PDB entry 5LXH | X-ray diffraction, 1.58 A resolution | chains A and E

== Chain A ==
Name: Gamma-aminobutyric acid receptor-associated protein-like 1
From: Homo sapiens
UniProtKB: Q9H0R8 (GBRL1_HUMAN); residues 1-117 here = UniProt positions 1-117
Sequence (123 residues; each row starts with the number of its first residue; numbers below 1 keep their minus sign (Gly-5 is residue -5)):
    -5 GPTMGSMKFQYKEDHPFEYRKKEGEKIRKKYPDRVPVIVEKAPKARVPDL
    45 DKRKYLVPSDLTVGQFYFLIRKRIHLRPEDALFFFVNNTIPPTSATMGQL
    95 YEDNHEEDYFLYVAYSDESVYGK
Unresolved in the structure: -5 to -1, 115-117
Sequence notes: expression tag (-5 to 0)
Reported in the primary citation:
  - binding site for sulfate ion: Lys48
  - conformationally variable residues (side-chain flip): Lys48
  - specificity-determining residues: His9, Arg28, Arg47 (by similarity / conservation)
  - mutagenesis - R28A: unchanged binding to ATG4B LIR
  - mutagenesis - R28A: unchanged binding to Cysteine protease ATG4B (chain E)

== Chain E ==
Name: Cysteine protease ATG4B
Notes: EC 3.4.22.-
UniProtKB: Q9Y4P1 (ATG4B_HUMAN); residue numbers follow UniProt; this construct covers 384-393
Sequence (10 residues; each row starts with the number of its first residue):
   384 EDEDFEILSL
Reported in the primary citation:
  - conformationally variable residues (side-chain flip): Phe388
  - mutagenesis - E386A, E389A: decreased binding to GST-LC3B

== Chain A / chain E interface ==
Pairs across the interface - 27 pairs, chain A then chain E:
  Glu17(A) with Glu386(E)
  Ile21(A) with Phe388(E), hydrophobic
  Lys24(A) with Asp385(E), salt bridge
  Tyr25(A) with Asp385(E), hydrogen bond; Ile390(E)
  Arg28(A) with Ile390(E); Leu391(E), hydrogen bond (side chain-backbone)
  Pro30(A) with Phe388(E), hydrophobic
  Lys46(A) with Asp387(E), salt bridge; Glu389(E)
  Lys48(A) with Asp387(E), salt bridge; Phe388(E); Glu389(E), hydrogen bond (backbone-backbone)
  Tyr49(A) with Phe388(E); Glu389(E); Leu391(E), hydrophobic
  Leu50(A) with Glu389(E), hydrogen bond (backbone-backbone); Ile390(E); Leu391(E), hydrogen bond (backbone-backbone)
  Val51(A) with Leu391(E), hydrophobic
  Pro52(A) with Leu391(E); Leu393(E)
  Leu55(A) with Leu393(E)
  Phe60(A) with Leu391(E), hydrophobic
  Leu63(A) with Leu391(E), hydrophobic
  Arg67(A) with Glu389(E), salt bridge
  Phe104(A) with Phe388(E), hydrophobic
Interface residues without a listed pair, chain A (18 interface residues in all): Gln59
Interface residues without a listed pair, chain E (9 interface residues in all): Ser392
Interface features reported in the paper:
  - residue pairs: Tyr25(A)-Ile390(E) (hydrophobic contact), Arg28(A)-Leu391(E) (hydrogen bond), Arg28(A)-Ser392(E), Leu50(A)-Ile390(E) (hydrophobic contact), Arg67(A)-Glu389(E) (salt bridge)
  - interface residues, chain A: Lys24(A), Lys46(A), Lys48(A)
  - interface residues, chain E: Phe388(E), Leu391(E)
  - hot spots on chain E (mutagenesis) - E386A: decreased binding to GST-GABARAPLI

== In short ==
The interface between chain A and chain E involves 18 residues on one side and 9 on the other, with 5 hydrogen
bonds and 4 salt bridges. Polar contacts include Lys24(A)-Asp385(E), Lys46(A)-Asp387(E) and
Lys48(A)-Asp387(E). The paper describes hydrophobic contacts between Tyr25(A) and Ile390(E) and Leu50(A) and
Ile390(E); a hydrogen bond between Arg28(A) and Leu391(E); a contact between Arg28(A) and Ser392(E). The paper
reports a binding site for sulfate ion at Lys48(A); E386A and E389A of chain E reduce binding to GST-LC3B.
Here chain A is Gamma-aminobutyric acid receptor-associated protein-like 1 (Homo sapiens) and chain E is
Cysteine protease ATG4B. Entry 5LXH (GABARAP-L1 ATG4B LIR Complex) was determined by X-ray diffraction
together with 5LXI from the same study.
